Entry 8Y3E (electron microscopy, 5.32 A resolution (low resolution: residue-level contacts below are approximate; hydrogen-bond / salt-bridge calls are withheld)); this record covers chains J and O of the 16 polymer chains in the assembly.

# Chain J
Molecule: 250-nt DNA strand
Sequence (250 nucleotides; numbered 1 to 250; the number before each row is that of its first residue):
     1 ATCGAGAATC CCGGTGCCGA GGCCGCTCAA TTGGTCGTAG ACAGCTCTAG CACCGCTTAA
    61 ACGCACGTAC GCGCTGTCCC CCGCGTTTTA ACCGCCAAGG GGATTACTCC CTAGTCTCCA
   121 GGCTCGAGCT CAATTGGTCG TAGACAGCTC TAGCACCGCT TAAACGCACG TACGCGCTGT
   181 CCCCCGCGTT TTAACCGCCA AGGGGATTAC TCCCTAGTCT CCAGGCACGT GTCAGATATA
   241 TACATCCGAT

# Chain O
Protein: Histone H3.1
Source organism: Homo sapiens
UniProt: P68431 (H31_HUMAN); residues 0-135 here correspond to UniProt positions 1-136 (UniProt number = residue number + 1)
Sequence (139 residues; row label = number of the first residue in the row; numbers below 1 keep their minus sign (Gly-3 is residue -3)):
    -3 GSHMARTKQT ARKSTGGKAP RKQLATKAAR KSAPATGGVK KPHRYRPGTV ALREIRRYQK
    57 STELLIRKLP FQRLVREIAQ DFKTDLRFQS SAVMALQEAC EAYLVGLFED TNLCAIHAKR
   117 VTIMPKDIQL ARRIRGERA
Unresolved in the structure: -3 to 38, 134-135
Sequence notes: expression tag (-3 to -1)
Curated features (UniProtKB/Swiss-Prot):
  - modified residue: Arg2 (Asymmetric dimethylarginine), Thr3 (Phosphothreonine), Lys4 (Allysine), Gln5 (5-glutamyl dopamine), Thr6 (Phosphothreonine), Arg8 (Citrulline), Lys9 (N6,N6,N6-trimethyllysine), Ser10 (ADP-ribosylserine), Thr11 (Phosphothreonine), Lys14 (N6-(2-hydroxyisobutyryl)lysine), Arg17 (Asymmetric dimethylarginine), Lys18 (N6-(2-hydroxyisobutyryl)lysine), Lys23 (N6-(2-hydroxyisobutyryl)lysine), Arg26 (Citrulline), Lys27 (N6,N6,N6-trimethyllysine), Ser28 (ADP-ribosylserine), Lys36 (N6,N6,N6-trimethyllysine), Lys37 (N6-methyllysine), Tyr41 (Phosphotyrosine), Lys56 (N6,N6,N6-trimethyllysine) and 8 more in UniProt
  - lipidation: Lys18 (N6-decanoyllysine)

# Chain J / chain O interface
Residue-residue contacts - 19 pairs, chain J then chain O:
  DA8(J) - Tyr41(O)
  DT9(J) - Tyr41(O)
  DT9(J) - Arg49(O)
  DG83(J) - Arg40(O)
  DC84(J) - Arg40(O)
  DC84(J) - Val46(O)
  DC84(J) - Ala47(O)
  DG85(J) - His39(O)
  DG85(J) - Arg40(O)
  DG85(J) - Tyr41(O)
  DC92(J) - Arg63(O)
  DC92(J) - Leu65(O)
  DC92(J) - Pro66(O)
  DC92(J) - Arg69(O)
  DC93(J) - Arg63(O)
  DC93(J) - Lys64(O)
  DC93(J) - Leu65(O)
  DC93(J) - Pro66(O)
  DC177(J) - Lys79(O)
Interface residues without a listed pair, chain J (11 interface residues in all): DC10, DC11, DT86
Interface residues without a listed pair, chain O (14 interface residues in all): Gly44, Lys56

# Summary
11 residues of chain J and 14 residues of chain O are in contact.
Here chain J is a 250-nt DNA strand and chain O is Histone H3.1 (Homo sapiens). Entry 8Y3E (Cryo-EM structure
of the overlapping di-nucleosome (open form)) was determined by electron microscopy together with 8Y3C, 8Y3D
and 8Y3F from the same study.
